Entry 5OY7 (X-ray diffraction, 5.77 A resolution (low resolution: residue-level contacts below are approximate; hydrogen-bond / salt-bridge calls are withheld)); this record covers chains U and h of the 34 polymer chains in the assembly.

[Chain U]
Protein: Histone H3
From: Xenopus laevis
UniProtKB: Q92133 (Q92133_XENLA); residues 1-135 here correspond to UniProt positions 2-136 (UniProt number = residue number + 1)
Chain sequence (135 residues; row label = number of the first residue in the row):
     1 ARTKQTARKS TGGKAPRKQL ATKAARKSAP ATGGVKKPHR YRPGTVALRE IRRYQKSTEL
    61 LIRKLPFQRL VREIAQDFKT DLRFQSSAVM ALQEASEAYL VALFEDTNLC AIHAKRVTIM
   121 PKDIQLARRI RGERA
Not modelled in the structure: 1-38
Construct notes: conflict Ala102 (Gly103 in Q92133), Ala111 (Gly112 in Q92133)

[Chain h]
Molecule: 628-nt DNA strand
From: synthetic construct
Sequence (628 nucleotides; numbered -625 to -1 plus 3 insertion-coded residues; the number before each row is that of its first residue; numbers below 1 keep their minus sign (DA-625 is residue -625)):
  -625 ATCGCACAGG ATGTATATAT CTGACACGTG CCTGGAGACT AGGGAGTAAT CCCCTTGGCG
  -565 GTTAAAACGC GGGGGACAGC GCGTACGTGC GTTTAAGCGG TGCTAGAGCT GTCTACGACC
  -505 AATTGAGCGG CCTCGGCA
 -488A C
  -487 CGGGATTCTC CAGGGAGTAC TGCACAGGAT GTATATATCT GACACGTGCC TGGAGACTAG
  -427 GGAGTAATCC CCTTGGCGGT TAAAACGCGG GGGACAGCGC GTACGTGCGT TTAAGCGGTG
  -367 CTAGAGCTGT CTACGACCAA TTGAGCGGCC TCGGC
 -333A A
  -332 CCGGGATTCT CCAGGGAGTA CTGCACAGGA TGTATATATC TGACACGTGC CTGGAGACTA
  -272 GGGAGTAATC CCCTTGGCGG TTAAAACGCG GGGGACAGCG CGTACGTGCG TTTAAGCGGT
  -212 GCTAGAGCTG TCTACGACCA ATTGAGCGGC CTCGGCA
 -176A C
  -175 CGGGATTCTC CAGGGAGTAC TGCACAGGAT GTATATATCT GACACGTGCC TGGAGACTAG
  -115 GGAGTAATCC CCTTGGCGGT TAAAACGCGG GGGACAGCGC GTACGTGCGT TTAAGCGGTG
   -55 CTAGAGCTGT CTACGACCAA TTGAGCGGCC TCGGCACCGG GATTCTCCAG GGGAT
Not modelled in the structure: -625 to -623, -488A, -333A, -176A, -3 to -1

[How chain U and chain h interact]
Pairs across the interface (27):
  His39(U) with DC-166(h); DC-165(h)
  Arg40(U) with DG-243(h); DC-166(h); DC-165(h)
  Tyr41(U) with DT-167(h); DC-166(h)
  Arg42(U) with DG-240(h); DC-165(h)
  Pro43(U) with DG-241(h)
  Thr45(U) with DC-166(h)
  Arg63(U) with DA-249(h); DA-248(h)
  Arg72(U) with DT-258(h)
  Arg83(U) with DT-259(h); DT-258(h)
  Phe84(U) with DT-259(h); DT-258(h)
  Gln85(U) with DT-259(h)
  Ser86(U) with DT-259(h)
  Arg116(U) with DA-238(h); DC-237(h)
  Val117(U) with DA-238(h)
  Thr118(U) with DG-239(h); DA-238(h)
  Met120(U) with DA-238(h); DC-237(h)
Interface residues without a listed pair, chain U (18 interface residues in all): Leu82, Lys115

[Overview]
18 residues of chain U and 13 residues of chain h are in contact.
Here chain U is Histone H3 (Xenopus laevis) and chain h is a 628-nt DNA strand (synthetic construct). Entry
5OY7 (Structure of the 4_601_157 tetranucleosome (P1 form)) was determined by X-ray diffraction, deposited
together with 5OXV.
